Entry 8PBD (electron microscopy, 2.83 A resolution); this record covers chains D and U of the 21 polymer chains in the assembly.

== Chain D ==
Molecule: DNA repair protein RAD51 homolog 1
Organism: Homo sapiens
Reference sequence: Q06609 (RAD51_HUMAN); residue numbers follow UniProt; this construct covers 1-339
Chain sequence (339 residues; each row starts with the number of its first residue):
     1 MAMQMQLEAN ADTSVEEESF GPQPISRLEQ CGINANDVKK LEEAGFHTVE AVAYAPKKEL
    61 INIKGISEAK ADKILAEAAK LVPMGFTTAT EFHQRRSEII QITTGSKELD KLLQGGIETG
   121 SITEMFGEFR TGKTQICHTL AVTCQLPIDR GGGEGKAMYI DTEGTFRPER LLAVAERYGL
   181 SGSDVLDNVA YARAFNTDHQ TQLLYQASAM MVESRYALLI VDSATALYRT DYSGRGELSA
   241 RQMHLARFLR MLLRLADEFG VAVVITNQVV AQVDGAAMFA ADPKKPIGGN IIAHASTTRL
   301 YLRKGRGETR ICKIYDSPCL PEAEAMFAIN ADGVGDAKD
Disordered / not traced: 1-20, 275-282
Bound ions: Ca2+ site 1: Thr134, Glu163 (together with ATP); Ca2+ site 2: Ala293, Ser296 (together with ATP)
Residues lining bound ligands:
  - ATP (adenosine-5'-triphosphate), molecule 1: Glu128, Phe129, Arg130, Thr131, Gly132, Lys133, Thr134, Gln135, Glu163, Arg170, Arg310, Ile329, Asn330, Ala331
  - ATP, molecule 2: Ala293, His294, Ser296, Ile314, Asp316, Ser317, Pro318, Cys319, Leu320, Pro321, Glu322
What the authors report for this chain:
  - mutagenesis - D184A, D184A/D187A: decreased binding to Breast cancer type 2 susceptibility protein
  - mutagenesis - D184A, D184A/D187A: decreased binding to BRC4

== Chain U ==
Molecule: DNA strand 2
Sequence (27 nucleotides; each row starts with the number of its first residue):
     1 TCCTCCTCCT CCTCCTCCTC CTCCTCC

== Chain D / chain U interface ==
Contacting residue pairs - 7 pairs, chain D then chain U:
  Arg235(D) - DC12(U)  sugar contact
  Arg235(D) - DT13(U)  hydrogen bond to the phosphate
  Gly236(D) - DT13(U)  phosphate contact
  Gly236(D) - DC14(U)  sugar contact
  Ser239(D) - DC14(U)  base contact
  Val273(D) - DT10(U)  base contact
  Asp274(D) - DT10(U)  base contact
Other interface residues (no listed pair), chain U (5 interface residues in all): DC9

== In short ==
The chain D/chain U interface involves 5 residues from each chain; the contacts include 1 hydrogen bond. Its
one hydrogen-bonded contact is Arg235(D)-DT13(U). Chain D binds ATP. The paper reports that D184A and
D184A/D187A of chain D reduce binding to Breast cancer type 2 susceptibility protein; D184A and D184A/D187A of
chain D reduce binding to BRC4.
Chain D is DNA repair protein RAD51 homolog 1 (Homo sapiens) and chain U is DNA strand 2; the structure, RAD51
filament on dsDNA bound by the BRCA2 c-terminus, was determined by electron microscopy (same publication as
8PBC).
